PDB entry 4OWK | X-ray diffraction, 2.00 A resolution | chains A and G of the 7 polymer chains in the assembly

# Chain A (and G)
Molecule: Cytolysin
Organism: Vibrio vulnificus
Notes: chain G of this document is another copy of the same molecule, construct and numbering; everything in this record applies to it too
UniProtKB: P19247 (VVHA_VIBVU); residue numbers follow UniProt; this construct covers 338-471
Sequence (138 residues; numbered 334 to 471; the number before each row is that of its first residue):
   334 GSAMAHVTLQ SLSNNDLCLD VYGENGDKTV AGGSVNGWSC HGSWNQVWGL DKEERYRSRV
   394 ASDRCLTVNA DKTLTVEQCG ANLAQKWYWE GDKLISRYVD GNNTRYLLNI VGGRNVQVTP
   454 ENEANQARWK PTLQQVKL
Disordered / not traced: 334-336, 468-471
Sequence notes: expression tag (334-337)
Cystine bridges: Cys-351/Cys-373, Cys-398/Cys-412
Small-molecule neighbours: 2-acetamido-2-deoxy-beta-D-galactopyranose (NGA): Asp-353, Val-354, Tyr-355, Lys-361, Trp-371, His-374, Ser-376, Asn-378, Gln-379
From the paper describing this entry:
  - binding site for 2-acetamido-2-deoxy-beta-D-galactopyranose: His-374
  - specificity-determining residues: Asp-353, Trp-371 (by similarity / conservation)

# How chain A and chain G interact
Contacting residue pairs (19):
  Glu-386(A) / Thr-465(G)
  Glu-387(A) / Lys-463(G)  salt bridge
  Ala-414(A) / Gln-343(G)  hydrogen bond (backbone-side chain)
  Ala-414(A) / Cys-373(G)  hydrophobic
  Asn-415(A) / Asn-348(G)  hydrogen bond (side chain-backbone)
  Asn-415(A) / Asp-349(G)
  Leu-416(A) / Gln-343(G)
  Leu-416(A) / Ser-344(G)
  Leu-416(A) / Leu-345(G)  hydrophobic
  Leu-416(A) / Asn-347(G)
  Leu-416(A) / Asn-348(G)  hydrogen bond (backbone-backbone)
  Lys-419(A) / Gln-343(G)
  Arg-430(A) / Leu-345(G)
  Arg-430(A) / Arg-461(G)
  Tyr-431(A) / Asn-348(G)
  Val-432(A) / Leu-345(G)
  Val-432(A) / Ser-346(G)
  Val-432(A) / Asn-347(G)
  Val-432(A) / Asn-348(G)  hydrogen bond (backbone-side chain)
Also at the interface, not in a pair above, chain A (10 interface residues in all): Lys-385

# Summary
10 residues of chain A face 11 of chain G across their interface, with 4 hydrogen bonds and 1 salt bridge.
Among the polar pairs are Glu-387(A)/Lys-463(G), Ala-414(A)/Gln-343(G) and Asn-415(A)/Asn-348(G). Ligands of
chain A: 2-acetamido-2-deoxy-beta-D-galactopyranose. The paper reports a binding site for
2-acetamido-2-deoxy-beta-D-galactopyranose at His-374(A); specificity determinants Asp-353(A) and Trp-371(A).
Chain A and chain G are both Cytolysin (Vibrio vulnificus); the structure, Crystal Structure of the Vibrio
vulnificus Hemolysin/Cytolysin Beta-Trefoil Lectin with N-Acetyl-D-Galactosamine Bound, was determined by
X-ray diffraction (same publication as 4OWJ and 4OWL).
